Entry 6YWE (electron microscopy, 2.99 A resolution); this record covers chains II and aa of the 84 polymer chains in the assembly.

[Chain II]
Name: uS9m
Source organism: Neurospora crassa
UniProtKB: A0A0B0ED13 (A0A0B0ED13_NEUCS); residue numbers follow UniProt; this construct covers 1-315
Amino-acid sequence (315 residues; each row starts with the number of its first residue):
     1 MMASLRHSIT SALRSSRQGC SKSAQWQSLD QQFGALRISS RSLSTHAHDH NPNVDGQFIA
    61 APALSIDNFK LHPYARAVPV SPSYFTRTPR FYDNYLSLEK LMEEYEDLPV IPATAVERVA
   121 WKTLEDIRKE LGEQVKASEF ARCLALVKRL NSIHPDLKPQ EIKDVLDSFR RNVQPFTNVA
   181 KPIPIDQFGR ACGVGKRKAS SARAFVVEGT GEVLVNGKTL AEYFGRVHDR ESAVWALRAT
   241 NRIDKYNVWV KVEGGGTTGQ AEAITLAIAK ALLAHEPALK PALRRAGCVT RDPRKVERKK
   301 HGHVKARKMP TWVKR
Not modelled in the structure: 1-68

[Chain aa]
Molecule: 16S rRNA
Source organism: Neurospora crassa
Sequence (1864 nucleotides; each row starts with the number of its first residue):
     1 GAUGUAAUAA AAAAAAUUUU UUUUAAUUUU AUAUUACAUC AAUAAAAAUA GAUGAGUUUG
    61 GUGAUGGCUC UGAUUGAACA CUGUCCAAAU ACUUGACACA UGCUAAUCGA ACGUUUAAUU
   121 UUGGCCUAAG AAAGGGGUUU CAUCGUGGCU UAAGCUAAGG GGUUUAUUGU GGCUUAAGCU
   181 AAGGUUUAAU CUUUGACUUA AGCGGGUGUU UUAGGGGAAC UUGUGCCCCU AAAACCUCUU
   241 AAUUAAAAGU GGUGUACAGG UGAGUAUAAU AUUUUUUCGC UUAACUUAAA GUGAAGGCAA
   301 AUCCUUCAUA UUGCAAAAGG AUAUCUUAGG CACCUGUUGA AAGGGGCCUA CUUAUAUUAU
   361 AUCCGCUUUA AGAGGAUGAG AAAAGUUUCA GAGAUAGGUA GUUGUUAAGG UCAUGGCUUA
   421 ACAAGCCAAU AAUUCUCUUA GUCGAAGCUG AAAAGGCUGA UCGACCACAU UGGGAAUGAA
   481 AAAAUCCCAA GGCAAAUAGG UACAGCAGUG AGGAAUCUUG GUCAAUGGGC CCACGCCUGA
   541 ACUGGUAACU UGGAGGAAUG AGGGGUCAAC UUUGCAAAUG GAUGAGUGAU CGUUAGAAGA
   601 UCCUUAGUCC CCUGGUCUUC UUGACACAUG AGGUAUAUAC UUCUAGUCCA UAUUGGGGGG
   661 AGACUCCACG UCGAUUUAUC GAGUAAAAUU CUGUAUACAU AUUGAUAAUG ACAAUAUGUA
   721 CAUUUGUCUU GACUAAUUAC GUGCCAGCAG UCGCGGCAAU ACGUAAGAGA CUAGUGUUAA
   781 UCAUCAUAAA UAGGUUUAAA GGGUACUCAG ACGGAAAAAU UCGCCCAAAU AUAGGGGACA
   841 AUUUUUCUAG AGUUUUAUGU AAGAAGGUCG UACUCUAGAG UGGAGAGAUA AAAUUCUGUG
   901 AUACCUAGGG GACGGGUAAA GGCGAAGGCA AUCUUUUAUG UAAAAACUGA CGUCGAAGGA
   961 CGAAGGCAAA GGGAACAAAA AGGAUUAGAU ACCCCAGUAG UCUUUGCAGA CAAUUAUGAA
  1021 UGCCAUAGGU UAGAUUUUUA AUUUAGUCUA UAAAUGAAAG UGUAAGCAUU UCACCUCAAG
  1081 AGUAAGGCGG CAACGCAGGA ACUGAAAUCA CUAGACCGUU UCUGACACCA GCAAUGAAGU
  1141 AUGUUAUUUA AUUCGGUGAC CCACGAAAAA CCUUACCACA AUUUGAAUAU UAAUAAUAAU
  1201 GAUAUUAUUU UUUAUGCUUG AUAUGGCAAG CACUCAAUUU UCCCCUCCCC GUAGGUUUGC
  1261 CGCGGGGGGG GAGAAAAAAG AAAAAUAAUG GAUAAUAUAG UAAAUACCAU AUUCCAACUA
  1321 UAUUUAAUUA UUAAUACAAG UGUUGCACGG CUGUCUUCAG UUGAUGUUGC GAAACUGUGG
  1381 UUCGUUCCAU GGAAUUAACG UAAACCCUUG CUUUAUUUGU AAAUAUUAUA AAGCAGUUCA
  1441 CCUUUAUAUA GGAAAUGAUA AAAGGGAUCA AGACAAGUCA UCAUGGCCUA AAUAUUGUGG
  1501 GCUAUAGACG UGCCACAUUU UCCUAAACAA AGAGAUGCAA AAAUGUGAAU UUUAGCUAAU
  1561 CUCAAAAAAU AGGAUAAAAA UAUACAAGGA UUGUAGUCUG AAAUUCGACU GCAUGAAUAA
  1621 GAAAUUGCUA GUAAUCGUGA AUCACCAUGA CACGGUGAAU AUUCCCUCGG AUUGGUACUA
  1681 ACCACUCGUC ACAUGCUGAA AGGAGUGCGU GCAAUAAGUU UGCUUUUCUG UUAUAAGUAA
  1741 GUAGACAUAU AGGUUUAGAU GUUAUAAUAG GAUCCUUCGU AUGCGCGGCU CUGAUUAGUG
  1801 UUAAGUCGAA AUACGGUUCG UGUAGUGGAA GUUGCACGGG ACUUAUCAAU GUUGAACAAU
  1861 ACGA
Not modelled in the structure: 1-47, 126-236, 327-358, 563-667, 1195-1328
Bound ions: Mg2+ site 1: U93, G262; Mg2+ site 2 near C257 (its only coordinating residue here); K+ site 1: G262, G264, G441; Mg2+ site 3: A263, G264, G441; Mg2+ site 4: G293, G319; Mg2+ site 5: U402, C417; Mg2+ site 6 near A460 (its only coordinating residue here); Mg2+ site 7: C503, A504; Mg2+ site 8: C523, U526, G527; Mg2+ site 9 near A524 (its only coordinating residue here); Mg2+ site 10 near C534 (its only coordinating residue here); Mg2+ site 11: U694, A695, U696; 49 more Mg2+ sites not listed; 11 more K+ sites not listed

[Chain II / chain aa interface]
Pairs across the interface (139; chain II residue first):
  Tyr95(II) - A1864(aa)  base contact
  Glu99(II) - A1864(aa)  hydrogen bond to the base
  Met102(II) - A1864(aa)  phosphate contact
  Glu106(II) - G1863(aa)  hydrogen bond to the sugar
  Arg128(II) - C1388(aa)  salt bridge to the phosphate
  Lys136(II) - A1389(aa)  salt bridge to the phosphate
  Lys136(II) - U1390(aa)  salt bridge to the phosphate
  Ala137(II) - C1388(aa)  sugar contact
  Ala137(II) - A1389(aa)  phosphate contact
  Ala137(II) - A1448(aa)  sugar contact
  Ser138(II) - A1389(aa)  hydrogen bond to the phosphate
  Ser138(II) - A1448(aa)  sugar contact
  Ala141(II) - A1448(aa)  phosphate contact
  Arg142(II) - A1448(aa)  salt bridge to the phosphate
  Arg142(II) - A1864(aa)  base contact
  Leu146(II) - A1864(aa)  base contact
  Arg149(II) - G1863(aa)  hydrogen bond to the sugar
  Phe176(II) - C1434(aa)  phosphate contact
  Phe176(II) - A1435(aa)  phosphate contact
  Asn178(II) - G1410(aa)  base contact
  Asn178(II) - C1411(aa)  hydrogen bond to the base
  Asn178(II) - U1412(aa)  sugar contact
  Asn178(II) - C1434(aa)  hydrogen bond to the base
  Val179(II) - C1411(aa)  sugar contact
  Val179(II) - U1412(aa)  sugar contact
  Ala180(II) - C1411(aa)  sugar contact
  Lys181(II) - C1411(aa)  phosphate contact
  Lys181(II) - U1412(aa)  hydrogen bond to the phosphate
  Gln187(II) - U1424(aa)  hydrogen bond to the base
  Cys192(II) - U1426(aa)  base contact
  Val194(II) - U1427(aa)  sugar contact
  Lys196(II) - G1410(aa)  phosphate contact
  Lys196(II) - A1428(aa)  salt bridge to the phosphate
  Arg197(II) - G1631(aa)  hydrogen bond to the base
  Lys198(II) - G1631(aa)  base contact
  Lys198(II) - G1655(aa)  phosphate contact
  Lys198(II) - U1656(aa)  salt bridge to the phosphate
  Lys198(II) - G1657(aa)  hydrogen bond to the base
  Ala199(II) - G1654(aa)  phosphate contact
  Ala199(II) - G1655(aa)  hydrogen bond to the phosphate
  Ser201(II) - U1427(aa)  hydrogen bond to the phosphate
  Ser201(II) - A1428(aa)  hydrogen bond to the phosphate
  Arg203(II) - U1420(aa)  sugar contact
  Arg203(II) - U1426(aa)  hydrogen bond to the base
  Arg203(II) - U1427(aa)  hydrogen bond to the sugar
  Phe205(II) - A1421(aa)  base contact
  Phe205(II) - U1426(aa)  base contact
  Lys218(II) - A1527(aa)  phosphate contact
  Tyr223(II) - A1527(aa)  sugar contact
  Tyr223(II) - C1528(aa)  sugar contact
  Gly225(II) - U1570(aa)  hydrogen bond to the sugar
  Arg226(II) - G1657(aa)  salt bridge to the phosphate
  Trp249(II) - A1421(aa)  base contact
  Lys251(II) - U1420(aa)  hydrogen bond to the phosphate
  Lys251(II) - A1421(aa)  salt bridge to the phosphate
  Glu253(II) - U1427(aa)  base contact
  Gly254(II) - A1529(aa)  hydrogen bond to the phosphate
  Gly254(II) - A1530(aa)  phosphate contact
  Gly255(II) - C1528(aa)  hydrogen bond to the sugar
  Gly255(II) - A1529(aa)  sugar contact
  Gly256(II) - C1528(aa)  sugar contact
  Gly256(II) - G1655(aa)  phosphate contact
  Gly256(II) - U1656(aa)  phosphate contact
  Thr257(II) - U1656(aa)  phosphate contact
  Thr258(II) - U1656(aa)  hydrogen bond to the phosphate
  Thr258(II) - G1657(aa)  hydrogen bond to the phosphate
  Gly259(II) - U1656(aa)  hydrogen bond to the phosphate
  Gln260(II) - C1528(aa)  hydrogen bond to the phosphate
  Gln260(II) - A1529(aa)  phosphate contact
  Lys270(II) - C1411(aa)  salt bridge to the phosphate
  Lys280(II) - U1459(aa)  salt bridge to the phosphate
  Lys280(II) - A1460(aa)  salt bridge to the phosphate
  Arg284(II) - U1459(aa)  salt bridge to the phosphate
  Arg284(II) - A1460(aa)  salt bridge to the phosphate
  Arg284(II) - A1461(aa)  salt bridge to the phosphate
  Arg285(II) - U1456(aa)  hydrogen bond to the phosphate
  Arg285(II) - G1457(aa)  salt bridge to the phosphate
  Arg285(II) - A1458(aa)  salt bridge to the phosphate
  Val289(II) - A1460(aa)  sugar contact
  Thr290(II) - A1460(aa)  phosphate contact
  Thr290(II) - A1461(aa)  hydrogen bond to the phosphate
  Arg291(II) - U1409(aa)  hydrogen bond to the phosphate
  Arg291(II) - G1410(aa)  salt bridge to the phosphate
  Arg291(II) - A1460(aa)  hydrogen bond to the sugar
  Pro293(II) - A1463(aa)  base contact
  Arg294(II) - G1631(aa)  hydrogen bond to the base
  Lys295(II) - C1407(aa)  sugar contact
  Lys295(II) - U1408(aa)  hydrogen bond to the sugar
  Lys295(II) - G1631(aa)  sugar contact
  Val296(II) - G1631(aa)  sugar contact
  Val296(II) - U1632(aa)  phosphate contact
  Val296(II) - G1654(aa)  base contact
  Val296(II) - G1655(aa)  phosphate contact
  Glu297(II) - G1465(aa)  sugar contact
  Glu297(II) - U1632(aa)  hydrogen bond to the phosphate
  Arg298(II) - G1466(aa)  sugar contact
  Arg298(II) - A1652(aa)  salt bridge to the phosphate
  Arg298(II) - C1653(aa)  phosphate contact
  Lys299(II) - C1651(aa)  salt bridge to the phosphate
  Lys299(II) - A1652(aa)  salt bridge to the phosphate
  Lys299(II) - C1653(aa)  hydrogen bond to the phosphate
  Lys300(II) - G1465(aa)  hydrogen bond to the phosphate
  Lys300(II) - G1466(aa)  salt bridge to the phosphate
  Lys300(II) - A1652(aa)  phosphate contact
  His301(II) - A1467(aa)  salt bridge to the phosphate
  His301(II) - C1651(aa)  phosphate contact
  His301(II) - A1652(aa)  salt bridge to the phosphate
  Gly302(II) - C1651(aa)  hydrogen bond to the phosphate
  His303(II) - C1651(aa)  phosphate contact
  Lys305(II) - A1633(aa)  salt bridge to the phosphate
  Lys305(II) - A1634(aa)  salt bridge to the phosphate
  Lys305(II) - U1635(aa)  hydrogen bond to the base
  Ala306(II) - A1633(aa)  phosphate contact
  Arg307(II) - G1465(aa)  sugar contact
  Arg307(II) - C1628(aa)  sugar contact
  Arg307(II) - U1629(aa)  salt bridge to the phosphate
  Arg307(II) - A1630(aa)  salt bridge to the phosphate
  Arg307(II) - U1632(aa)  phosphate contact
  Arg307(II) - A1633(aa)  hydrogen bond to the phosphate
  Lys308(II) - G1627(aa)  sugar contact
  Lys308(II) - A1633(aa)  hydrogen bond to the phosphate
  Lys308(II) - A1634(aa)  salt bridge to the phosphate
  Met309(II) - G1627(aa)  hydrogen bond to the sugar
  Pro310(II) - G1627(aa)  sugar contact
  Thr311(II) - U1511(aa)  phosphate contact
  Thr311(II) - G1512(aa)  hydrogen bond to the phosphate
  Thr311(II) - U1626(aa)  sugar contact
  Trp312(II) - A1159(aa)  hydrogen bond to the phosphate
  Trp312(II) - C1160(aa)  hydrogen bond to the phosphate
  Trp312(II) - U1626(aa)  sugar contact
  Trp312(II) - G1627(aa)  phosphate contact
  Val313(II) - C1162(aa)  base contact
  Val313(II) - G1510(aa)  phosphate contact
  Val313(II) - U1511(aa)  phosphate contact
  Lys314(II) - G1158(aa)  sugar contact
  Lys314(II) - A1159(aa)  sugar contact
  Arg315(II) - G1158(aa)  sugar contact
  Arg315(II) - C1161(aa)  base contact
  Arg315(II) - C1162(aa)  hydrogen bond to the base
Also at the interface, not in a pair above, chain II (75 interface residues in all): Val110, Ala145, Arg190, Glu222, Pro281
Also at the interface, not in a pair above, chain aa (66 interface residues in all): U1413, A1422, G1433, U1449, G1464, A1526

[In short]
75 residues of chain II and 66 residues of chain aa are in contact, with 41 hydrogen bonds and 28 salt
bridges. Among the polar pairs are Glu99(II)-A1864(aa), Asn178(II)-C1411(aa) and Asn178(II)-C1434(aa). U93(aa)
and G262(aa) form the Mg2+ site 1.
Chain II is uS9m and chain aa is 16S rRNA, both from Neurospora crassa; the structure, The structure of the
mitoribosome from Neurospora crassa in the P/E tRNA bound state, was determined by electron microscopy (same
publication as 6YW5, 6YWS, 6YWV, 6YWX and 6YWY).
